6VDK - chains A and J of the 12 polymer chains in the assembly; structure by electron microscopy, 4.50 A resolution (low resolution: residue-level contacts below are approximate; hydrogen-bond / salt-bridge calls are withheld).

== Chain A (and J) ==
Protein: Integrase
Source organism: Human immunodeficiency virus 1
Notes: EC 2.7.7.-; chain J of this document is another copy of the same molecule, construct and numbering; everything in this record applies to it too
UniProt: F2WR39 (F2WR39_9HIV1); residue numbers follow UniProt; this construct covers 1-288
Amino-acid sequence (364 residues; each row starts with the number of its first residue; numbers below 1 keep their minus sign (Gly-75 is residue -75)):
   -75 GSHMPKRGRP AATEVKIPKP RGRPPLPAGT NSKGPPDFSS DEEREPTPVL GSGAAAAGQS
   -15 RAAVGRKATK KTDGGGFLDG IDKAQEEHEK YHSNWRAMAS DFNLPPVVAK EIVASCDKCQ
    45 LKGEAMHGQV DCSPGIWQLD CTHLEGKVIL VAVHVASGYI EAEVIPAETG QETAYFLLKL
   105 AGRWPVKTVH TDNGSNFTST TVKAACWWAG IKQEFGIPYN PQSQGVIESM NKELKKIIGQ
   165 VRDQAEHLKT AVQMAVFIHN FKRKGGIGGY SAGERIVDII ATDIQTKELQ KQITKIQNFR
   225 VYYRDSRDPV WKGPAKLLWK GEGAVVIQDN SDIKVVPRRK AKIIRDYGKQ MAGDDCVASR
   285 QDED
Not modelled in the structure: -75 to 0, 271-288 (chain J: -75 to 220, 277-288)
Construct notes: expression tag (-75 to 0)

== Chain A / chain J interface ==
Residue-residue contacts (35):
  Met50(A) - Arg231(J)
  Gln53(A) - Arg228(J)
  Gln53(A) - Ser230(J)
  Gln53(A) - Lys264(J)
  Val54(A) - Arg228(J)
  Asp55(A) - Arg263(J)
  Cys56(A) - Trp235(J)
  Cys56(A) - Arg262(J)
  Cys56(A) - Arg263(J)
  Cys56(A) - Lys264(J)
  Cys56(A) - Ala265(J)
  Cys56(A) - Lys266(J)
  Ser57(A) - Arg262(J)
  Ala80(A) - Lys266(J)
  Ile191(A) - Tyr226(J)
  Ile191(A) - Lys266(J)
  Tyr194(A) - Asp270(J)
  Tyr194(A) - Tyr271(J)
  Asp202(A) - Ile268(J)
  Asp202(A) - Arg269(J)
  Ile203(A) - Ile267(J)
  Ile203(A) - Ile268(J)
  Thr206(A) - Ile267(J)
  Thr206(A) - Ile268(J)
  Thr206(A) - Arg269(J)
  Asp207(A) - Arg262(J)
  Thr210(A) - Gln221(J)
  Thr210(A) - Phe223(J)
  Leu213(A) - Gln221(J)
  Gln214(A) - Lys244(J)
  Lys240(A) - Trp243(J)
  Leu242(A) - Trp243(J)
  Trp243(A) - Leu242(J)
  Val250(A) - Ile257(J)
  Ile257(A) - Val259(J)
Interface residues without a listed pair, chain A (24 interface residues in all): Pro58, Ile217, Val259
Interface residues without a listed pair, chain J (26 interface residues in all): Asp229, Ala248, Val250, Gly272

== Summary ==
Chain A and chain J form an interface of 24 and 26 residues respectively.
Chain A and chain J are both Integrase (Human immunodeficiency virus 1); the structure, CryoEM structure of
HIV-1 conserved Intasome Core, was determined by electron microscopy, deposited together with 6U8Q.
